5X8U - chains A and B; structure by X-ray diffraction, 2.00 A resolution.

== Chain A ==
Name: Nuclear receptor ROR-gamma
From: Homo sapiens
UniProtKB: P51449 (RORG_HUMAN); residues 261-518 here = UniProt positions 261-518
Amino-acid sequence (258 residues; row label = number of the first residue in the row):
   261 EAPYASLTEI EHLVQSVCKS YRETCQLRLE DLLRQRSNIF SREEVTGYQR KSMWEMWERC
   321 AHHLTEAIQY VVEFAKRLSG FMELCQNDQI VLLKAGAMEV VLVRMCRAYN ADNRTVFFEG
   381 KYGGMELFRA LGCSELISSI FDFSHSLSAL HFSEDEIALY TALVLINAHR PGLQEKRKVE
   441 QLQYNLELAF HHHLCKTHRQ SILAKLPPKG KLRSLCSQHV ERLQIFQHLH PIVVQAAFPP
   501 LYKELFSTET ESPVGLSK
Not modelled in the structure: 261-263, 508-518
UniProt features mapped onto this chain:
  - motif: Leu-501 to Phe-506 (AF-2)
  - mutagenesis: Ala-327 (A327F: Completely abolishes transcriptional activity), Phe-378 (F378Q: Completely abolishes transcriptional activity), Ile-397 (I397N: Nearly abolishes transcriptional activity)

== Chain B ==
Name: Nuclear receptor coactivator 1
From: Homo sapiens
Notes: EC 2.3.1.48
UniProtKB: Q15788 (NCOA1_HUMAN); residues 686-700 here = UniProt positions 686-700
Amino-acid sequence (15 residues; row label = number of the first residue in the row):
   686 RHKILHRLLQ EGSPS
Not modelled in the structure: 686-687, 697-700
UniProt features mapped onto this chain:
  - motif: Leu-690 to Leu-694 (LXXLL motif 4)
  - modified residue: Ser-698 (Phosphoserine)
  - mutagenesis: Leu-693 to Leu-694 (Slightly affects interactions with steroid receptors. Abolishes interactions with steroid receptors; when associated with A-636; A-637; A-752 and A-753)

== Chain A / chain B interface ==
Residue-residue contacts (16; chain A residue first):
  Val-332(A) with Leu-690(B), hydrophobic; Leu-693(B), hydrophobic
  Lys-336(A) with Leu-693(B), hydrogen bond (side chain-backbone); Leu-694(B); Glu-696(B)
  Phe-341(A) with Leu-694(B), hydrophobic
  Gln-346(A) with His-691(B); Gln-695(B)
  Gln-349(A) with Leu-694(B)
  Leu-353(A) with Leu-694(B), hydrophobic
  Lys-354(A) with Leu-690(B)
  Leu-501(A) with Leu-693(B), hydrophobic
  Glu-504(A) with Lys-688(B), salt bridge; Ile-689(B), hydrogen bond (side chain-backbone); Leu-690(B), hydrogen bond (side chain-backbone)
  Leu-505(A) with Leu-690(B), hydrophobic
Interface residues without a listed pair, chain A (13 interface residues in all): Met-342, Ile-350, Pro-500

== Overview ==
13 residues of chain A and 8 residues of chain B are in contact, with 3 hydrogen bonds and 1 salt bridge.
Among the polar pairs are Glu-504(A)/Lys-688(B), Lys-336(A)/Leu-693(B) and Glu-504(A)/Ile-689(B). UniProt
lists 3 mutagenesis sites on chain A; 2 mutagenesis sites on chain B.
Here chain A is Nuclear receptor ROR-gamma and chain B is Nuclear receptor coactivator 1, both from Homo
sapiens. Entry 5X8U (Crystal Structure of the wild Human ROR gamma Ligand Binding Domain) was determined by
X-ray diffraction, deposited together with 5X8Q, 5X8S, 5X8W and 5X8X.
